PDB entry 2IUV | X-ray diffraction, 1.55 A resolution | chains B and D of the 4 polymer chains in the assembly

Chain B:
Protein: Aromatic amine dehydrogenase alpha subunit
Source organism: Alcaligenes faecalis
Notes: EC 1.4.99.4
Sequence (361 residues; each row starts with the number of its first residue):
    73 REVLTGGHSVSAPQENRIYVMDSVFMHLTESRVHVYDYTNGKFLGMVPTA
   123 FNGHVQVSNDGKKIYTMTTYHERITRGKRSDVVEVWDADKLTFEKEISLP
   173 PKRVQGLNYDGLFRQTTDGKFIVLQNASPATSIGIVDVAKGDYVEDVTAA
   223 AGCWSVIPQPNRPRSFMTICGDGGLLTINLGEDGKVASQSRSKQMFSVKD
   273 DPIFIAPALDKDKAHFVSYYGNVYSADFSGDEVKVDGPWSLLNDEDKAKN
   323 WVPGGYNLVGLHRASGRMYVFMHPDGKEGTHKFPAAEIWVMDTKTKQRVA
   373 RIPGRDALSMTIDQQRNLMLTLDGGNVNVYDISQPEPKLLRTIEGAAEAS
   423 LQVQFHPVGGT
Not modelled in the structure: 431-433
Disulfides: C225-C242

Chain D:
Protein: Aromatic amine dehydrogenase beta subunit
Source organism: Alcaligenes faecalis
Notes: EC 1.4.99.4
Sequence (135 residues; numbered 48 to 182; the number before each row is that of its first residue):
    48 AGGGGSSSGADHISLNPDLANEDEVNSCDYWRHCAVDGFLCSCCGGTTTT
    98 CPPGSTPSPISWIGTCHNPHDGKDYLISYHDCCGKTACGRCQCNTQTRER
   148 PGYEFFLHNDVNWCMANENSTFHCTTSVLVGLAKN
Not modelled in the structure: 48-70, 181-182
Disulfides: C75-C140, C81-C113, C88-C171, C90-C138, C91-C135, C98-C129, C130-C161
Glycans and other covalent adducts: covalent link W109-W160
Modified residues: W109 ((S)-2-amino-3-(6,7-dihydro-6-imino-7-oxo-1H-indol-3-yl)propanoic acid; TQQ)

Chain B / chain D interface:
Residue-residue contacts - 66 pairs, chain B then chain D:
  F97(B) - F86(D)  hydrophobic
  F97(B) - A134(D)
  F97(B) - Q139(D)
  F97(B) - F169(D)  hydrophobic
  M98(B) - F86(D)  hydrophobic
  M98(B) - A134(D)
  M98(B) - G136(D)
  T101(B) - T133(D)
  F123(B) - N159(D)
  F123(B) - S167(D)
  F123(B) - F169(D)
  H143(B) - N166(D)  hydrogen bond
  H143(B) - S167(D)  hydrogen bond
  I146(B) - N166(D)  hydrogen bond (backbone-side chain)
  I146(B) - T168(D)  hydrogen bond (backbone-side chain)
  T147(B) - G131(D)
  T147(B) - T133(D)
  T147(B) - N166(D)  hydrogen bond (backbone-side chain)
  R148(B) - N166(D)
  R151(B) - M162(D)  hydrogen bond (side chain-backbone)
  R151(B) - S167(D)
  Q177(B) - V158(D)
  Q177(B) - N159(D)  hydrogen bond (backbone-backbone)
  Q177(B) - M162(D)
  Q177(B) - S167(D)  hydrogen bond
  G178(B) - D157(D)
  G178(B) - V158(D)
  L179(B) - D157(D)  hydrogen bond (backbone-backbone)
  Y181(B) - D157(D)  hydrogen bond
  A199(B) - F152(D)  hydrophobic
  A199(B) - M162(D)
  S200(B) - A163(D)
  P201(B) - I107(D)  hydrophobic
  P201(B) - F152(D)
  P201(B) - W160(D)  hydrophobic
  P201(B) - M162(D)  hydrophobic
  W226(B) - G149(D)
  W226(B) - Y150(D)
  W226(B) - F152(D)  hydrophobic
  W226(B) - V158(D)  hydrophobic
  I241(B) - Y150(D)  hydrophobic
  G243(B) - Y150(D)
  F268(B) - Y150(D)
  V270(B) - E151(D)
  P274(B) - R147(D)
  P274(B) - Y150(D)
  I275(B) - P148(D)
  I275(B) - Y150(D)  hydrogen bond (backbone-side chain)
  I277(B) - P148(D)  hydrophobic
  I277(B) - Y150(D)  hydrophobic
  Y291(B) - E146(D)  hydrogen bond (side chain-backbone)
  Y291(B) - R147(D)
  Y291(B) - P148(D)
  Y328(B) - N141(D)  hydrogen bond
  Y328(B) - D157(D)
  E350(B) - T144(D)
  E350(B) - R145(D)  hydrogen bond (side chain-backbone)
  E350(B) - R147(D)  salt bridge
  G351(B) - Q143(D)
  G351(B) - T144(D)
  H353(B) - Q143(D)
  H353(B) - E146(D)  salt bridge
  K354(B) - Q143(D)  hydrogen bond
  K354(B) - E146(D)  salt bridge
  K354(B) - N156(D)  hydrogen bond
  K354(B) - D157(D)  salt bridge
Interface residues without a listed pair, chain B (36 interface residues in all): T141, V176, T203, G224, C242, Y292
Interface residues without a listed pair, chain D (34 interface residues in all): D84, K132, F153, H155, E165

Summary:
Chain B and chain D form an interface of 36 and 34 residues respectively, with 16 hydrogen bonds and 4 salt
bridges. Polar contacts include E350(B)-R147(D), H353(B)-E146(D) and K354(B)-E146(D).
Here chain B is Aromatic amine dehydrogenase alpha subunit and chain D is Aromatic amine dehydrogenase beta
subunit, both from Alcaligenes faecalis. Entry 2IUV (Crystal structure of N-quinol form of aromatic amine
dehydrogenase (aadh) from alcaligenes faecalis, form B) was determined by X-ray diffraction (same publication
as 2HXC, 2IUP, 2IUQ and 2IUR).
